7ZE5 - chains C and D; structure by electron microscopy, 2.94 A resolution.

[Chain C]
Name: ATP-binding/permease protein CydC
Organism: Escherichia coli K-12
UniProtKB: P23886 (CYDC_ECOLI); residues 1-573 here = UniProt positions 1-573
Amino-acid sequence (573 residues; numbered 1 to 573; the number before each row is that of its first residue):
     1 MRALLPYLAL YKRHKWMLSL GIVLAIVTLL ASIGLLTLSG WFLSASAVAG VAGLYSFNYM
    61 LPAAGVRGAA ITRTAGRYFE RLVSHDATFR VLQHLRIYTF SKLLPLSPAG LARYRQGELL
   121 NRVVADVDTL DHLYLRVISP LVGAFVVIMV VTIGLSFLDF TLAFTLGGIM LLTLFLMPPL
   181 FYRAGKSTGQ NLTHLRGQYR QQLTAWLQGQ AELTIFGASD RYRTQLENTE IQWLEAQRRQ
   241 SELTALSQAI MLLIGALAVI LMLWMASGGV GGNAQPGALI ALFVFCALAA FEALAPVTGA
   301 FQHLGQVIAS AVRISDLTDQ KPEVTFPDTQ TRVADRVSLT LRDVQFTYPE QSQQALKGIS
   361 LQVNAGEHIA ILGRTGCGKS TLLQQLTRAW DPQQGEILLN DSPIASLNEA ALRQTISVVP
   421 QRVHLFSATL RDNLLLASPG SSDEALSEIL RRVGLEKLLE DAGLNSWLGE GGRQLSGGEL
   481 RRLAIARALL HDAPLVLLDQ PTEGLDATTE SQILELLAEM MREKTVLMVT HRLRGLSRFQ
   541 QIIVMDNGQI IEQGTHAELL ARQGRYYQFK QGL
Unresolved in the structure: 572-573
Sequence notes: engineered mutation Gln500 (Glu in P23886)
Metal / ion sites: Mg2+: Ser380, Gln421 (together with ATP)
Ligand contacts:
  - AMP-PNP (ANP; phosphoaminophosphonic acid-adenylate ester): Arg473, Gln474, Leu475, Ser476, Gly477, Gly478, Glu479, Gly504
  - ATP (adenosine-5'-triphosphate): Tyr348, Gln351, Ala355, Arg374, Thr375, Gly376, Cys377, Gly378, Lys379, Ser380, Thr381, Gln421, Gln500, His531
Curated features (UniProtKB/Swiss-Prot):
  - binding site (ATP): Gly373 to Ser380

[Chain D]
Name: ATP-binding/permease protein CydD
Organism: Escherichia coli K-12
UniProtKB: P29018 (CYDD_ECOLI); residue numbers follow UniProt; this construct covers 1-588
Amino-acid sequence (588 residues; each row starts with the number of its first residue):
     1 MNKSRQKELT RWLKQQSVIS QRWLNISRLL GFVSGILIIA QAWFMARILQ HMIMENIPRE
    61 ALLLPFTLLV LTFVLRAWVV WLRERVGYHA GQHIRFAIRR QVLDRLQQAG PAWIQGKPAG
   121 SWATLVLEQI DDMHDYYARY LPQMALAVSV PLLIVVAIFP SNWAAALILL GTAPLIPLFM
   181 ALVGMGAADA NRRNFLALAR LSGHFLDRLR GMETLRIFGR GEAEIESIRS ASEDFRQRTM
   241 EVLRLAFLSS GILEFFTSLS IALVAVYFGF SYLGELDFGH YDTGVTLAAG FLALILAPEF
   301 FQPLRDLGTF YHAKAQAVGA ADSLKTFMET PLAHPQRGEA ELASTDPVTI EAEELFITSP
   361 EGKTLAGPLN FTLPAGQRAV LVGRSGSGKS SLLNALSGFL SYQGSLRING IELRDLSPES
   421 WRKHLSWVGQ NPQLPAATLR DNVLLARPDA SEQELQAALD NAWVSEFLPL LPQGVDTPVG
   481 DQAARLSVGQ AQRVAVARAL LNPCSLLLLD EPAASLDAHS EQRVMEALNA ASLRQTTLMV
   541 THQLEDLADW DVIWVMQDGR IIEQGRYAEL SVAGGPFATL LAHRQEEI
Metal / ion sites: Mg2+: Ser390, Gln430 (together with AMP-PNP)
Ligand contacts:
  - AMP-PNP (ANP; phosphoaminophosphonic acid-adenylate ester): Ser359, Glu361, Leu365, Arg384, Ser385, Gly386, Ser387, Gly388, Lys389, Ser390, Ser391, Gln430
  - ATP (adenosine-5'-triphosphate): Leu470, Leu471, Ala484, Arg485, Leu486, Ser487, Val488, Gly489, Gln490, Ser515
Curated features (UniProtKB/Swiss-Prot):
  - binding site (ATP): Leu373 to Val380

[Interface between chain C and chain D]
Pairs across the interface (285):
  Leu36(C) - Pro298(D)  hydrophobic
  Ser39(C) - Ala265(D)
  Ser39(C) - Leu294(D)
  Gly40(C) - Phe291(D)
  Gly40(C) - Leu294(D)
  Phe42(C) - Ala265(D)
  Phe42(C) - Gly269(D)
  Leu43(C) - Ala265(D)
  Leu43(C) - Phe268(D)  hydrophobic
  Leu43(C) - Tyr272(D)
  Leu43(C) - Leu287(D)
  Leu43(C) - Gly290(D)
  Leu43(C) - Leu294(D)  hydrophobic
  Ser44(C) - Ile53(D)
  Ser44(C) - Leu287(D)
  Ser44(C) - Phe291(D)
  Ser46(C) - Gly269(D)  hydrogen bond (side chain-backbone)
  Ser46(C) - Tyr272(D)
  Ser46(C) - Leu273(D)
  Ala47(C) - Met54(D)
  Ala47(C) - Tyr272(D)
  Ala47(C) - Leu287(D)  hydrophobic
  Val48(C) - Ile53(D)  hydrophobic
  Gly50(C) - Tyr272(D)
  Gly50(C) - Leu273(D)
  Val51(C) - Tyr272(D)
  Val51(C) - Leu273(D)
  Leu54(C) - Leu273(D)
  Leu54(C) - Glu275(D)
  Phe57(C) - Leu273(D)  hydrophobic
  Tyr59(C) - Phe270(D)  hydrophobic
  Tyr59(C) - Leu273(D)  hydrophobic
  Tyr59(C) - Glu275(D)  hydrogen bond
  Val66(C) - Ala262(D)
  Val66(C) - Val266(D)  hydrophobic
  Ala70(C) - Ser258(D)
  Ala70(C) - Leu259(D)  hydrophobic
  Arg73(C) - Glu254(D)  salt bridge
  Arg73(C) - Ser258(D)  hydrogen bond
  Thr74(C) - Gly251(D)  hydrogen bond (side chain-backbone)
  Thr74(C) - Glu254(D)
  Thr74(C) - Phe255(D)  hydrogen bond (side chain-backbone)
  Arg77(C) - Glu254(D)  salt bridge
  Tyr78(C) - Phe247(D)
  Tyr78(C) - Leu248(D)
  Arg81(C) - Phe247(D)
  Arg81(C) - Ser250(D)  hydrogen bond
  Leu82(C) - Arg244(D)
  His85(C) - Met240(D)
  His85(C) - Leu243(D)
  His85(C) - Phe247(D)
  Asp86(C) - Met240(D)
  Phe89(C) - Arg236(D)
  Phe89(C) - Thr239(D)
  Phe89(C) - Met240(D)  hydrophobic
  Phe89(C) - Leu243(D)  hydrophobic
  Arg90(C) - Arg236(D)
  Gln93(C) - Arg229(D)
  Gln93(C) - Ser232(D)
  Gln93(C) - Glu233(D)  hydrogen bond
  Gln93(C) - Arg236(D)  hydrogen bond
  Arg96(C) - Leu201(D)
  Arg96(C) - Ser232(D)
  Arg96(C) - Phe235(D)
  Ile97(C) - Ile225(D)  hydrophobic
  Ile97(C) - Arg229(D)
  Phe100(C) - Phe205(D)  hydrophobic
  Phe100(C) - Glu224(D)
  Phe100(C) - Ile228(D)  hydrophobic
  Ser101(C) - Ile225(D)
  Leu103(C) - Phe205(D)  hydrophobic
  Leu104(C) - Met212(D)  hydrophobic
  Leu104(C) - Arg216(D)
  Leu104(C) - Gly221(D)
  Ser107(C) - Met212(D)  hydrogen bond (side chain-backbone)
  Ser107(C) - Glu213(D)  hydrogen bond
  Pro108(C) - Glu213(D)
  Pro108(C) - Arg216(D)
  Leu111(C) - Leu209(D)  hydrophobic
  Leu111(C) - Met212(D)  hydrophobic
  Leu111(C) - Asp481(D)
  Tyr114(C) - Asp481(D)
  Arg115(C) - Asp481(D)  salt bridge
  Gln116(C) - Leu206(D)
  Gln116(C) - Leu209(D)
  Gln116(C) - Arg210(D)
  Gln116(C) - Asp481(D)  hydrogen bond (backbone-side chain)
  Gln116(C) - Gln482(D)  hydrogen bond
  Leu119(C) - Phe205(D)
  Leu119(C) - Leu209(D)  hydrophobic
  Leu120(C) - Ser202(D)
  Leu120(C) - Phe205(D)  hydrophobic
  Val123(C) - Phe205(D)  hydrophobic
  Val124(C) - Ser202(D)
  Asp128(C) - Phe235(D)
  Arg196(C) - Leu127(D)
  Tyr199(C) - Arg99(D)
  Tyr199(C) - Leu103(D)
  Tyr199(C) - Val126(D)
  Tyr199(C) - Leu127(D)  hydrophobic
  Arg200(C) - Ala123(D)
  Arg200(C) - Leu127(D)
  Arg200(C) - Glu128(D)  salt bridge
  Leu203(C) - Leu103(D)  hydrophobic
  Leu203(C) - Ala123(D)  hydrophobic
  Leu203(C) - Val126(D)  hydrophobic
  Leu203(C) - Leu127(D)  hydrophobic
  Thr204(C) - Ala119(D)
  Thr204(C) - Ala123(D)
  Trp206(C) - Leu103(D)
  Trp206(C) - Leu106(D)  hydrophobic
  Trp206(C) - Gln107(D)
  Leu207(C) - Leu106(D)  hydrophobic
  Leu207(C) - Ile114(D)
  Leu207(C) - Trp122(D)  hydrophobic
  Gln208(C) - Arg210(D)  hydrogen bond
  Gln208(C) - Gln433(D)  hydrogen bond (backbone-side chain)
  Gln210(C) - Ile114(D)
  Ala211(C) - Pro111(D)  hydrophobic
  Ala211(C) - Phe399(D)
  Ala211(C) - Trp427(D)
  Glu212(C) - Trp427(D)
  Glu212(C) - Gln433(D)  hydrogen bond (side chain-backbone)
  Glu212(C) - Pro435(D)
  Glu212(C) - Leu445(D)
  Glu212(C) - Arg498(D)
  Leu213(C) - Pro435(D)  hydrophobic
  Thr214(C) - Arg422(D)
  Ile215(C) - Ser397(D)
  Ile215(C) - Phe399(D)  hydrophobic
  Ile215(C) - Arg422(D)
  Ile215(C) - Leu425(D)  hydrophobic
  Ile215(C) - Trp427(D)
  Phe216(C) - Trp427(D)
  Phe216(C) - Leu445(D)
  Phe216(C) - Ala446(D)
  Phe216(C) - Arg498(D)
  Ala218(C) - Leu445(D)  hydrophobic
  Ser219(C) - Gln107(D)  hydrogen bond (backbone-side chain)
  Asp220(C) - Gln107(D)
  Arg221(C) - Leu444(D)
  Arg221(C) - Leu445(D)  hydrogen bond (side chain-backbone)
  Arg221(C) - Pro448(D)
  Tyr222(C) - Ala436(D)
  Arg223(C) - Arg100(D)  hydrogen bond (side chain-backbone)
  Arg223(C) - Leu103(D)
  Arg223(C) - Asp104(D)  salt bridge
  Arg223(C) - Gln107(D)
  Glu227(C) - Phe96(D)
  Glu230(C) - Phe96(D)
  Glu230(C) - Arg99(D)  salt bridge
  Ile231(C) - Phe96(D)  hydrophobic
  Trp233(C) - Leu127(D)  hydrophobic
  Trp233(C) - Asp131(D)
  Leu234(C) - Gln92(D)
  Leu234(C) - Arg95(D)
  Leu234(C) - Phe96(D)  hydrophobic
  Gln237(C) - Tyr88(D)  hydrogen bond (backbone-side chain)
  Gln237(C) - Arg95(D)
  Arg238(C) - Tyr88(D)
  Ser241(C) - Tyr88(D)
  Glu242(C) - Arg85(D)  salt bridge
  Ala245(C) - Trp81(D)
  Ala245(C) - Glu84(D)
  Ala245(C) - Arg85(D)
  Leu246(C) - Trp81(D)
  Gln248(C) - Val80(D)
  Gln248(C) - Glu84(D)
  Ala249(C) - Ala77(D)
  Ala249(C) - Trp81(D)  hydrophobic
  Leu252(C) - Phe73(D)
  Leu252(C) - Arg76(D)
  Leu252(C) - Ala77(D)
  Leu252(C) - Val80(D)  hydrophobic
  Leu253(C) - Phe73(D)
  Leu253(C) - Ala77(D)  hydrophobic
  Ala256(C) - Phe73(D)  hydrophobic
  Val259(C) - Met45(D)  hydrophobic
  Ile260(C) - Leu69(D)  hydrophobic
  Ile260(C) - Val70(D)  hydrophobic
  Leu263(C) - Ile48(D)  hydrophobic
  Leu263(C) - Leu49(D)  hydrophobic
  Leu263(C) - Met52(D)
  Leu263(C) - Phe66(D)  hydrophobic
  Leu263(C) - Leu69(D)  hydrophobic
  Trp264(C) - Arg59(D)  hydrogen bond (backbone-side chain)
  Trp264(C) - Phe66(D)
  Met265(C) - Arg59(D)
  Ser267(C) - Met52(D)
  Ser267(C) - Arg59(D)
  Gly268(C) - Arg59(D)
  Gln275(C) - Asn56(D)
  Gly277(C) - Ile53(D)
  Ile280(C) - Leu49(D)  hydrophobic
  Ala281(C) - Ile53(D)  hydrophobic
  Ala281(C) - Phe291(D)  hydrophobic
  Phe285(C) - Leu49(D)  hydrophobic
  Phe285(C) - Phe291(D)  hydrophobic
  Phe285(C) - Leu294(D)  hydrophobic
  Phe285(C) - Ile295(D)  hydrophobic
  Leu288(C) - Met45(D)  hydrophobic
  Gln351(C) - Pro472(D)
  Gln351(C) - Arg485(D)  hydrogen bond
  Gln353(C) - Leu470(D)  hydrogen bond (side chain-backbone)
  Gln353(C) - Arg485(D)
  Gly373(C) - Asp517(D)
  Arg374(C) - Asp517(D)
  Thr375(C) - Arg493(D)  hydrogen bond
  Thr375(C) - Ser515(D)
  Thr375(C) - Leu516(D)
  Thr375(C) - Asp517(D)  hydrogen bond (backbone-side chain)
  Thr375(C) - Ser520(D)
  Gly376(C) - Ser487(D)
  Gln384(C) - Glu213(D)  hydrogen bond
  Gln384(C) - Arg216(D)  hydrogen bond
  Thr387(C) - Arg216(D)  hydrogen bond (backbone-side chain)
  Ala389(C) - Arg216(D)
  Arg413(C) - Arg216(D)  hydrogen bond (side chain-backbone)
  Arg413(C) - Ile217(D)
  Arg413(C) - Gly219(D)
  Val418(C) - Ile217(D)  hydrophobic
  Gln421(C) - Val488(D)
  Gln421(C) - Ser515(D)  hydrogen bond
  Arg422(C) - Val488(D)
  Arg422(C) - Ala491(D)
  His424(C) - Asp207(D)  salt bridge
  His424(C) - Arg210(D)
  His424(C) - Gly211(D)  hydrogen bond (side chain-backbone)
  Leu425(C) - Asp207(D)
  Phe426(C) - Asp207(D)
  Phe426(C) - Arg208(D)
  Phe426(C) - Gly211(D)
  Phe426(C) - Thr214(D)
  Phe426(C) - Leu215(D)  hydrophobic
  Ser427(C) - Asp207(D)  hydrogen bond (backbone-side chain)
  Leu435(C) - Arg220(D)
  Leu436(C) - Phe218(D)
  Leu436(C) - Arg220(D)
  Ala437(C) - Phe218(D)  hydrophobic
  Pro439(C) - Arg220(D)
  Asp461(C) - Lys363(D)  salt bridge
  Gly469(C) - Gln115(D)  hydrogen bond (backbone-side chain)
  Glu470(C) - Gln115(D)
  Glu470(C) - Lys117(D)
  Glu470(C) - Pro118(D)
  Glu470(C) - Ala119(D)  hydrogen bond (side chain-backbone)
  Gly471(C) - Gln115(D)  hydrogen bond (backbone-backbone)
  Gly471(C) - Gly116(D)
  Gly472(C) - Gln115(D)  hydrogen bond (backbone-side chain)
  Gln474(C) - Gln115(D)
  Ser476(C) - Gly386(D)
  Gly477(C) - Gln430(D)
  Gly478(C) - Ser385(D)
  Gly478(C) - Gln430(D)
  Arg482(C) - Ser385(D)
  Arg487(C) - Phe218(D)
  His491(C) - Phe218(D)
  Gln500(C) - Ser515(D)
  Glu503(C) - Ala514(D)
  Glu503(C) - Ser515(D)  hydrogen bond (side chain-backbone)
  Leu505(C) - Ser385(D)
  Leu505(C) - His542(D)
  Asp506(C) - Gly383(D)
  Asp506(C) - Arg384(D)  salt bridge
  Asp506(C) - Ser385(D)
  Asp506(C) - Leu580(D)
  Ala507(C) - Leu580(D)
  Ala507(C) - His583(D)
  Ala507(C) - Arg584(D)
  Thr508(C) - Arg384(D)
  Thr508(C) - Leu580(D)
  Thr508(C) - His583(D)
  Thr509(C) - Arg384(D)
  Ser511(C) - His583(D)
  His531(C) - Ser515(D)
  His531(C) - Leu516(D)
  His531(C) - Asp517(D)
  Arg532(C) - His542(D)  hydrogen bond
  Arg532(C) - Arg584(D)
  Arg534(C) - His583(D)  hydrogen bond (side chain-backbone)
  Arg534(C) - Glu586(D)  salt bridge
  Gly535(C) - Glu587(D)  hydrogen bond (backbone-side chain)
  Arg538(C) - Glu587(D)  salt bridge
  Phe569(C) - Asp517(D)
  Phe569(C) - Ala518(D)
Other interface residues (no listed pair), chain C (159 interface residues in all): Leu35, Ala49, Ala63, Ile71, Ala112, Gly209, Thr244, Ala278, Val284, Arg388, Pro420, Ala428, Lys457, Arg473, Glu479, Ala488, Gly504, Lys570
Other interface residues (no listed pair), chain D (156 interface residues in all): Gln41, Leu63, Val74, Gly120, Thr124, Thr257, Ile261, Gly274, Glu361, Ser426, Pro432, Glu466, Leu471, Gly480, Ala483, Gly489, Gln490, Ala499, Glu511, Asp558, Ile588

[In short]
159 residues of chain C face 156 of chain D across their interface, with 39 hydrogen bonds and 12 salt
bridges. Polar contacts include Arg73(C)-Glu254(D), Arg77(C)-Glu254(D) and Arg115(C)-Asp481(D). ATP and
AMP-PNP are bound between chain C and chain D.
Chain C is ATP-binding/permease protein CydC and chain D is ATP-binding/permease protein CydD, both from
Escherichia coli K-12; the structure, Occ(apo/return) conformation of CydDC mutant (E500Q.C) in
ATP(CydC)/AMP-PNP(CydD) bound state (Dataset-23), was determined by electron microscopy, deposited together
with 7ZD5, 7ZDA, 7ZDB, 7ZDC, 7ZDE, 7ZDF and 10 further entries.
